PDB entry 6HHT | electron microscopy, 4.05 A resolution (low resolution: residue-level contacts below are approximate; hydrogen-bond / salt-bridge calls are withheld) | chains X1 and R1 of the 75 polymer chains in the assembly

Chain X1 (and R1):
Protein: Echovirus 18 capsid protein 3
Source organism: Echovirus E18
Notes: chain R1 of this document is another copy of the same molecule, construct and numbering; everything in this record applies to it too
UniProt: Q8V635 (Q8V635_9ENTO); residues 3001-3239 here correspond to UniProt positions 330-568 (UniProt number = residue number - 2671)
Chain sequence (239 residues; each row starts with the number of its first residue):
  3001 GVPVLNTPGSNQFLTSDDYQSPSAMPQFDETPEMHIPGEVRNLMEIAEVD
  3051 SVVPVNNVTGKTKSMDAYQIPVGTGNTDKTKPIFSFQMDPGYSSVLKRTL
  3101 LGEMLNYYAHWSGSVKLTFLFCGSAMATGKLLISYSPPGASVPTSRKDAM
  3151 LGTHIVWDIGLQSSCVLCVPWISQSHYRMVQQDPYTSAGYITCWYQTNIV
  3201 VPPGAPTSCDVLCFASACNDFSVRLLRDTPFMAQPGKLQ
Not modelled in the structure: 3074-3077, 3176-3186, 3234-3239
Disulfide bonds: Cys3168-Cys3218

Interface between chain X1 and chain R1:
Contacting residue pairs (32):
  Pro3003(X1) - Gly3001(R1)
  Pro3003(X1) - Val3002(R1)
  Val3004(X1) - Val3002(R1)
  Val3004(X1) - Val3004(R1)
  Leu3005(X1) - Gly3001(R1)
  Leu3005(X1) - Val3002(R1)
  Leu3005(X1) - Pro3003(R1)
  Leu3005(X1) - Val3004(R1)
  Asn3006(X1) - Val3004(R1)
  Asn3006(X1) - Asn3006(R1)
  Thr3007(X1) - Pro3003(R1)
  Thr3007(X1) - Val3004(R1)
  Thr3007(X1) - Leu3005(R1)
  Ser3010(X1) - Val3004(R1)
  Ser3010(X1) - Leu3005(R1)
  Ser3010(X1) - Asn3006(R1)
  Asn3011(X1) - Asn3006(R1)
  Gln3012(X1) - Pro3008(R1)
  Phe3013(X1) - Pro3008(R1)
  Tyr3019(X1) - Leu3005(R1)
  Tyr3019(X1) - Thr3007(R1)
  Pro3022(X1) - Gln3012(R1)
  Pro3022(X1) - Leu3014(R1)
  Ser3023(X1) - Leu3014(R1)
  Ser3023(X1) - Ser3016(R1)
  Ala3024(X1) - Ser3016(R1)
  Met3025(X1) - Leu3225(R1)
  Pro3026(X1) - Ser3016(R1)
  Phe3028(X1) - Arg3224(R1)
  Phe3028(X1) - Leu3225(R1)
  Asp3029(X1) - Arg3224(R1)
  Thr3031(X1) - Arg3224(R1)
Interface residues without a listed pair, chain X1 (21 interface residues in all): Val3002, Gly3009, Asp3017
Interface residues without a listed pair, chain R1 (15 interface residues in all): Ser3010, Tyr3019

Overview:
Chain X1 and chain R1 form an interface of 21 and 15 residues respectively.
Both chains are Echovirus 18 capsid protein 3 (Echovirus E18). Entry 6HHT (Echovirus 18 Open particle without
two pentamers) was determined by electron microscopy, deposited together with 6HBG, 6HBH, 6HBJ, 6HBK and 6HBL.
